5LXS - chains A and F of the 6 polymer chains in the assembly; structure by X-ray diffraction, 2.20 A resolution.

== Chain A ==
Molecule: Tubulin alpha-1B chain
From: Bos taurus
UniProtKB: P81947 (TBA1B_BOVIN); residues 1-451 here = UniProt positions 1-451
Sequence (451 residues; row label = number of the first residue in the row):
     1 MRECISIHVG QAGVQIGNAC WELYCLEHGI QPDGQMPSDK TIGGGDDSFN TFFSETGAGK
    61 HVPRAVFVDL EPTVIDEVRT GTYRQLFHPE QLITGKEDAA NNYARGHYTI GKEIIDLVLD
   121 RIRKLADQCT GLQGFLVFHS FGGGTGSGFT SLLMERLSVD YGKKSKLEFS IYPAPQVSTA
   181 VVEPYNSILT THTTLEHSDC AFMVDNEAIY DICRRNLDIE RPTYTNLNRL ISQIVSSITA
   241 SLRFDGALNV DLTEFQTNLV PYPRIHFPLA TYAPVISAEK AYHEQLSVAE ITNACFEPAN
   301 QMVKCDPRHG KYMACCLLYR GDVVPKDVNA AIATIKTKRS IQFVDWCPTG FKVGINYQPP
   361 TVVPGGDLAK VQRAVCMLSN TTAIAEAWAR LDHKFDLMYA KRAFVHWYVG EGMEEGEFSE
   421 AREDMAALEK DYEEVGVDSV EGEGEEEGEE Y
Unresolved in the structure: 282-284, 438-451
Metal / ion sites: Ca2+: D39, T41, G44, E55
Small-molecule neighbours: GTP (guanosine-5'-triphosphate): G10, Q11, A12, Q15, I16, D69, D98, A99, A100, N101, S140, G142, G143, G144, T145, G146, I171, P173, V177, S178, T179, E183, N206, I209, Y224, L227, N228, I231

== Chain F ==
Molecule: Tubulin tyrosine ligase
From: Gallus gallus
UniProtKB: E1BQ43 (E1BQ43_CHICK); residue numbers follow UniProt; this construct covers 1-378
Sequence (384 residues; row label = number of the first residue in the row):
     1 MYTFVVRDEN SSVYAEVSRL LLATGQWKRL RKDNPRFNLM LGERNRLPFG RLGHEPGLVQ
    61 LVNYYRGADK LCRKASLVKL IKTSPELSES CTWFPESYVI YPTNLKTPVA PAQNGIRHLI
   121 NNTRTDEREV FLAAYNRRRE GREGNVWIAK SSAGAKGEGI LISSEASELL DFIDEQGQVH
   181 VIQKYLEKPL LLEPGHRKFD IRSWVLVDHL YNIYLYREGV LRTSSEPYNS ANFQDKTCHL
   241 TNHCIQKEYS KNYGRYEEGN EMFFEEFNQY LMDALNTTLE NSILLQIKHI IRSCLMCIEP
   301 AISTKHLHYQ SFQLFGFDFM VDEELKVWLI EVNGAPACAQ KLYAELCQGI VDVAISSVFP
   361 LADTGQKTSQ PTSIFIKLHH HHHH
Unresolved in the structure: 106-125, 153-159, 363-371, 382-384
Differences from the reference sequence: expression tag (379-384)
Metal / ion sites: Mg2+: E331 (together with AMP-PCP)
Small-molecule neighbours: AMP-PCP (ACP; phosphomethylphosphonic acid adenylate ester): K74, I148, K150, I160, Q183, K184, Y185, L186, K198, D200, R202, R222, H239, L240, T241, N242, D318, M320, I330, E331, N333

== Chain A / chain F interface ==
Pairs across the interface (24; chain A residue first):
  Q176(A) - P56(F)
  E207(A) - H54(F)  salt bridge
  E297(A) - H306(F)
  P298(A) - L307(F)  hydrophobic
  K304(A) - H54(F)
  D306(A) - R66(F)
  D306(A) - L307(F)
  R308(A) - P300(F)  hydrogen bond (side chain-backbone)
  R308(A) - A301(F)  hydrogen bond (side chain-backbone)
  R308(A) - I302(F)
  R308(A) - S303(F)  hydrogen bond (side chain-backbone)
  R308(A) - L307(F)
  H309(A) - R66(F)  hydrogen bond (side chain-backbone)
  H309(A) - G67(F)
  H309(A) - A301(F)
  K338(A) - P300(F)
  S340(A) - P300(F)
  S340(A) - A301(F)
  E386(A) - G50(F)
  E386(A) - R66(F)  salt bridge
  R390(A) - G50(F)
  R390(A) - H54(F)
  H393(A) - R51(F)
  E433(A) - R46(F)  salt bridge
Interface residues without a listed pair, chain A (15 interface residues in all): C305
Interface residues without a listed pair, chain F (15 interface residues in all): G53, H308

== In short ==
The chain A/chain F interface involves 15 residues from each chain; the contacts include 4 hydrogen bonds and
3 salt bridges. Polar contacts include E207(A)-H54(F), E386(A)-R66(F) and E433(A)-R46(F). Chain A binds GTP.
Bound to chain F: AMP-PCP.
Here chain A is Tubulin alpha-1B chain (Bos taurus) and chain F is Tubulin tyrosine ligase (Gallus gallus).
Entry 5LXS (Tubulin-KS-1-199-32 complex) was determined by X-ray diffraction (same publication as 5LXT).
